PDB entry 7WPF | electron microscopy, 2.92 A resolution | chains X and Y of the 12 polymer chains in the assembly

Chain X:
Molecule: JMB2002 Fab heavy chain
Source organism: Mus musculus
Notes: antibody fragment or engineered binder
Chain sequence (237 residues; numbered 1 to 237; the number before each row is that of its first residue):
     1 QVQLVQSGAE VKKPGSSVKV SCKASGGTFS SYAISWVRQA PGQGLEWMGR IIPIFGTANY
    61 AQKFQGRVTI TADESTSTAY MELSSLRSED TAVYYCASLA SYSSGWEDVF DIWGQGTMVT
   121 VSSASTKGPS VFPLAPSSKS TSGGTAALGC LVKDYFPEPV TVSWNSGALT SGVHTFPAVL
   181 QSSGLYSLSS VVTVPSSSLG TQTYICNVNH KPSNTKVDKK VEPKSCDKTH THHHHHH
Not modelled in the structure: 226-237
Disulfide bonds: Cys22-Cys96, Cys150-Cys206

Chain Y:
Molecule: JMB2002 Fab light chain
Source organism: Mus musculus
Notes: antibody fragment or engineered binder
Chain sequence (214 residues; each row starts with the number of its first residue):
     1 DIQMTQSPSS LSASVGDRVT ITCRASQGIS SWLAWYQQKP GKAPKLLIYD ASNLETGVPS
    61 RFSGSGSGTD FTFTISSLQP EDIATYYCQQ YDNLPLTFGG GTKVEIKRTV AAPSVFIFPP
   121 SDEQLKSGTA SVVCLLNNFY PREAKVQWKV DNALQSGNSQ ESVTEQDSKD STYSLSSTLT
   181 LSKADYEKHK VYACEVTHQG LSSPVTKSFN RGEC
Not modelled in the structure: 214
Disulfide bonds: Cys23-Cys88, Cys134-Cys194

Interface between chain X and chain Y:
Contacting residue pairs - 28 pairs, chain X then chain Y:
  Leu45(X) with Gln38(Y)
  Trp47(X) with Leu96(Y)
  Arg50(X) with Leu96(Y)
  Tyr95(X) with Gly41(Y)
  Trp106(X) with Tyr49(Y), hydrophobic; Leu54(Y); Glu55(Y)
  Val109(X) with Tyr36(Y)
  Phe110(X) with Leu46(Y)
  Trp113(X) with Ala43(Y), hydrophobic; Pro44(Y)
  Phe132(X) with Gln124(Y)
  Pro133(X) with Ser121(Y), hydrogen bond (backbone-side chain)
  Leu134(X) with Phe118(Y), hydrophobic; Pro119(Y); Pro120(Y); Ser121(Y)
  Lys139(X) with Glu213(Y), salt bridge
  Ser140(X) with Phe116(Y)
  His174(X) with Asn137(Y); Thr164(Y); Ser174(Y)
  Phe176(X) with Leu135(Y), hydrophobic; Ser162(Y); Thr164(Y); Ser176(Y)
  Pro177(X) with Ser162(Y); Val163(Y)
Interface residues without a listed pair, chain X (26 interface residues in all): Asn59, Glu107, Asp108, Pro136, Ser142, Ala147, Gly149, Leu151, Thr175, Lys219
Interface residues without a listed pair, chain Y (32 interface residues in all): Asn53, Gln89, Tyr91, Leu94, Phe98, Val115, Glu123, Val133

Summary:
Chain X and chain Y form an interface of 26 and 32 residues respectively, with 1 hydrogen bond and 1 salt
bridge. Among the polar pairs are Lys139(X)-Glu213(Y) and Pro133(X)-Ser121(Y).
Here chain X is JMB2002 Fab heavy chain and chain Y is JMB2002 Fab light chain, both from Mus musculus. Entry
7WPF (SARS-CoV-2 Omicron Variant S Trimer complexed with three JMB2002 Fab) was determined by electron
microscopy (same publication as 7WPA, 7WPB, 7WPC, 7WPD, 7WPE and 7WRV).
